Entry 5BQS (X-ray diffraction, 1.90 A resolution); this record covers chains A and B.

[Chain A (and B)]
Protein: 3-oxoacyl-[acyl-carrier-protein] synthase 3
Organism: Streptococcus pneumoniae
Notes: EC 2.3.1.180; chain B of this document is another copy of the same molecule, construct and numbering; everything in this record applies to it too
UniProtKB: C1CIR8 (FABH_STRZP); residue numbers follow UniProt; this construct covers 2-324
Amino-acid sequence (323 residues; row label = number of the first residue in the row):
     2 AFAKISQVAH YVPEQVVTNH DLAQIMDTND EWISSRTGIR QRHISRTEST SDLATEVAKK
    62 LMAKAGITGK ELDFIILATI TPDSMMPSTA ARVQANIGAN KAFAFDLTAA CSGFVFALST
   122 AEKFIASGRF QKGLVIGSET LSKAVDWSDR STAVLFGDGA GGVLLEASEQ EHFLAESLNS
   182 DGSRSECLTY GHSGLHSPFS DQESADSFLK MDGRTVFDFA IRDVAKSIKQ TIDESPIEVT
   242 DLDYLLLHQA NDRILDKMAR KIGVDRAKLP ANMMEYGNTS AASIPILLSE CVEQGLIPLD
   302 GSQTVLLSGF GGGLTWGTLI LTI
Curated features (UniProtKB/Swiss-Prot):
  - region: Q250 to R254 (ACP-binding)
  - active site: C112, H249, N279
Ion coordination: Na+: I233, D234, S236, I238
Ligand contacts: 4VN (1-{5-[2-chloro-5-(hydroxymethyl)phenyl]pyridin-2-yl}piperidine-4-carboxylic acid): R37, T38, C112, L156, F157, L189, M212, G214, V217, F218, A221, H249, A251, N252, R254, I255, N279, F311, G312

[Interface between chain A and chain B]
Residue-residue contacts (154):
  Q16(A) with F200(B), hydrogen bond (side chain-backbone)
  V18(A) with F200(B), hydrophobic
  L23(A) with F200(B), hydrophobic
  I26(A) with P199(B), hydrophobic; F200(B), hydrophobic
  I45(A) with S198(B); F200(B), hydrophobic
  S46(A) with L196(B); F200(B); S201(B), hydrogen bond (backbone-side chain)
  R47(A) with L196(B); F200(B), hydrogen bond (side chain-backbone); S201(B); D202(B), salt bridge
  T48(A) with L196(B); D202(B)
  E49(A) with L196(B)
  I81(A) with M86(B); M87(B), hydrophobic
  P83(A) with M86(B); S194(B)
  D84(A) with G192(B); H193(B); S194(B), hydrogen bond (backbone-backbone)
  S85(A) with Y191(B); G192(B); H193(B)
  M86(A) with I81(B); P83(B); M86(B), hydrophobic; T109(B); Y191(B), hydrogen bond (backbone-backbone); G192(B)
  M87(A) with I81(B), hydrophobic; A111(B), hydrophobic; L189(B); T190(B); Y191(B), hydrogen bond (backbone-backbone); L210(B), hydrophobic; G313(B)
  P88(A) with S186(B); L189(B); T190(B); G314(B)
  S89(A) with T109(B)
  A92(A) with G183(B); G314(B)
  R93(A) with E187(B), salt bridge
  Q95(A) with S181(B), hydrogen bond (side chain-backbone); D182(B), hydrogen bond (side chain-backbone); G183(B), hydrogen bond (side chain-backbone)
  A96(A) with G183(B); S184(B)
  A103(A) with S181(B)
  F104(A) with L179(B); N180(B); S181(B)
  A105(A) with F117(B); S181(B), hydrogen bond (backbone-side chain)
  F106(A) with L108(B), hydrophobic; T109(B); F117(B), hydrophobic; T121(B)
  D107(A) with L108(B); T109(B), hydrogen bond (backbone-backbone)
  L108(A) with F106(B), hydrophobic; D107(B)
  T109(A) with M86(B); S89(B); F106(B); D107(B), hydrogen bond (backbone-backbone); T109(B)
  A111(A) with M87(B), hydrophobic
  F117(A) with A105(B); F106(B), hydrophobic
  S120(A) with F125(B)
  T121(A) with F106(B); T121(B); F125(B)
  K124(A) with K124(B); F125(B); R130(B)
  F125(A) with S120(B); T121(B); K124(B); L179(B), hydrophobic
  R130(A) with E177(B), salt bridge
  F131(A) with E177(B)
  S143(A) with H197(B); S198(B)
  K144(A) with S194(B), hydrogen bond (side chain-backbone); G195(B); L196(B); H197(B)
  W148(A) with H197(B); S198(B); P199(B)
  E177(A) with R130(B), salt bridge; F131(B)
  L179(A) with F104(B); F125(B), hydrophobic
  N180(A) with F104(B)
  S181(A) with Q95(B), hydrogen bond (backbone-side chain); A103(B); F104(B); A105(B), hydrogen bond (side chain-backbone)
  D182(A) with Q95(B), hydrogen bond (backbone-side chain)
  G183(A) with A92(B); Q95(B), hydrogen bond (backbone-side chain); A96(B)
  S184(A) with A96(B)
  S186(A) with P88(B)
  L189(A) with M87(B)
  T190(A) with M87(B)
  Y191(A) with S85(B); M86(B), hydrogen bond (backbone-backbone); M87(B), hydrogen bond (backbone-backbone)
  G192(A) with D84(B); S85(B); M86(B)
  H193(A) with D84(B); S85(B)
  S194(A) with P83(B); D84(B), hydrogen bond (backbone-backbone); K144(B), hydrogen bond (backbone-side chain)
  G195(A) with K144(B)
  L196(A) with S46(B); R47(B); T48(B); E49(B); T141(B); K144(B)
  H197(A) with S143(B); K144(B); W148(B)
  S198(A) with I45(B); S143(B); W148(B)
  P199(A) with I26(B), hydrophobic; W148(B)
  F200(A) with Q16(B), hydrogen bond (backbone-side chain); V18(B), hydrophobic; L23(B), hydrophobic; I26(B), hydrophobic; I45(B), hydrophobic; S46(B); R47(B); W148(B), hydrophobic
  S201(A) with S46(B), hydrogen bond (side chain-backbone); R47(B)
  D202(A) with R47(B), hydrogen bond (backbone-backbone)
  G313(A) with M87(B)
  G314(A) with P88(B); A92(B)
Interface residues without a listed pair, chain A (71 interface residues in all): D22, T80, N101, A110, S128, T141, L210, T316
Interface residues without a listed pair, chain B (70 interface residues in all): T80, A110, S128, S178, T316

[Overview]
The interface between chain A and chain B involves 71 residues on one side and 70 on the other, with 24
hydrogen bonds and 4 salt bridges. Polar pairs include R47(A)-D202(B), R93(A)-E187(B) and R130(A)-E177(B).
Chain A binds compound 4VN.
Chain A and chain B are both 3-oxoacyl-[acyl-carrier-protein] synthase 3 (Streptococcus pneumoniae); the
structure, S. Pneumoniae Fabh with small molecule inhibitor 4, was determined by X-ray diffraction (same
publication as 5BNM, 5BNR, 5BNS and 4Z8D).
